9B7U - chains B and H of the 5 polymer chains in the assembly; structure by electron microscopy, 3.73 A resolution.

Chain B:
Name: Capsid protein VP1
Organism: Adeno-associated virus
UniProt: Q6JC40 (Q6JC40_9VIRU); numbering as in UniProt (aligned over 1-736)
Sequence (736 residues; each row starts with the number of its first residue):
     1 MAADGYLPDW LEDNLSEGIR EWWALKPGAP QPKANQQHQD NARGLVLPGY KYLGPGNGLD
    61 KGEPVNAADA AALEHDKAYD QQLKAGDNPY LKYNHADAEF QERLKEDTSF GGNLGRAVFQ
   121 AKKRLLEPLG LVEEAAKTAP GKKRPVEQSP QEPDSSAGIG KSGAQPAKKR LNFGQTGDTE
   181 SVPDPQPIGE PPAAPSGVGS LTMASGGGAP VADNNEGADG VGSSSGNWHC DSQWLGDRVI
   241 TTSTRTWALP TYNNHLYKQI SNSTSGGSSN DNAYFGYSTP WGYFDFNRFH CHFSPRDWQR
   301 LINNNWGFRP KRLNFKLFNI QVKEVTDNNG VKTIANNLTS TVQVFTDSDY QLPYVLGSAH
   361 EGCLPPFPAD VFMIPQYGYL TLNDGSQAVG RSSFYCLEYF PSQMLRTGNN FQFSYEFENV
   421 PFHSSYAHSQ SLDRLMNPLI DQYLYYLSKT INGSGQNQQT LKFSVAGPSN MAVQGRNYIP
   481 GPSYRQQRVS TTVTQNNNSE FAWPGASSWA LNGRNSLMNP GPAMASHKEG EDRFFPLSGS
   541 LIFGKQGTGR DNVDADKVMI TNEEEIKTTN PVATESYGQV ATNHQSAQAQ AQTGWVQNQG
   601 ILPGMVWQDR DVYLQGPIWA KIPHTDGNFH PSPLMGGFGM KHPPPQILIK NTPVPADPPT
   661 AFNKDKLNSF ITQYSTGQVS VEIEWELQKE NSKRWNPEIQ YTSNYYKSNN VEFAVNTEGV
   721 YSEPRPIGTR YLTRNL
Unresolved in the structure: 1-218, 656-667

Chain H:
Name: Fab3-4 heavy chain
Organism: Homo sapiens
Sequence (124 residues; row label = number of the first residue in the row):
    23 AVESGGGLVK PGGPLRLSCA ASGFSLSDNY MTWIRQAPGK GLEWVSYISS SGSFINYADS
    83 VKGRFTISRD NAKNSLYLQM NSLRAEDTAV YYCARVLSSG GLTTSWRALW YFDVWGRGTL
   143 VTVS
Disulfide bonds: Cys-41/Cys-115

Interface between chain B and chain H:
Contacting residue pairs (10):
  Val-580(B) with Thr-125(H)
  Thr-582(B) with Trp-128(H)
  Gln-590(B) with Phe-76(H)
  Ala-591(B) with Phe-76(H)
  Gln-592(B) with Trp-132(H)
  Trp-595(B) with Asp-50(H); Thr-125(H), hydrogen bond (backbone-side chain)
  Val-596(B) with Thr-125(H)
  Gln-597(B) with Leu-124(H)
  Asn-598(B) with Thr-126(H), hydrogen bond
Also at the interface, not in a pair above, chain B (11 interface residues in all): Thr-593, Gly-594
Also at the interface, not in a pair above, chain H (8 interface residues in all): Tyr-52

Overview:
11 residues of chain B and 8 residues of chain H are in contact; the contacts include 2 hydrogen bonds. Among
the polar pairs are Trp-595(B)/Thr-125(H) and Asn-598(B)/Thr-126(H).
Here chain B is Capsid protein VP1 (Adeno-associated virus) and chain H is Fab3-4 heavy chain (Homo sapiens).
Entry 9B7U (Fab3-4 in complex with the capsid of Adeno-associated virus type 9) was determined by electron
microscopy (same publication as 9B6N, 9B6O, 9B6Q, 9B6R, 9B6S, 9B6T and 9 further entries).
